1VQ6 - chains 0 and Q of the 33 polymer chains in the assembly; structure by X-ray diffraction, 2.70 A resolution.

[Chain 0]
Molecule: 23S ribosomal RNA
Organism: Haloarcula marismortui
Sequence (2922 nucleotides; numbered 2 to 2923; the number before each row is that of its first residue):
     2 UUGGCUACUA UGCCAGCUGG UGGAUUGCUC GGCUCAGGCG CUGAUGAAGG ACGUGCCAAG
    62 CUGCGAUAAG CCAUGGGGAG CCGCACGGAG GCGAAGAACC AUGGAUUUCC GAAUGAGAAU
   122 CUCUCUAACA AUUGCUUCGC GCAAUGAGGA ACCCCGAGAA CUGAAACAUC UCAGUAUCGG
   182 GAGGAACAGA AAACGCAAUG UGAUGUCGUU AGUAACCGCG AGUGAACGCG AUACAGCCCA
   242 AACCGAAGCC CUCACGGGCA AUGUGGUGUC AGGGCUACCU CUCAUCAGCC GACCGUCUCG
   302 ACGAAGUCUC UUGGAACAGA GCGUGAUACA GGGUGACAAC CCCGUACUCG AGACCAGUAC
   362 GACGUGCGGU AGUGCCAGAG UAGCGGGGGU UGGAUAUCCC UCGCGAAUAA CGCAGGCAUC
   422 GACUGCGAAG GCUAAACACA ACCUGAGACC GAUAGUGAAC AAGUAGUGUG AACGAACGCU
   482 GCAAAGUACC CUCAGAAGGG AGGCGAAAUA GAGCAUGAAA UCAGUUGGCG AUCGAGCGAC
   542 AGGGCAUACA AGGUCCCUCG ACGAAUGACC GACGCGCGAG CGUCCAGUAA GACUCACGGG
   602 AAGCCGAUGU UCUGUCGUAC GUUUUGAAAA ACGAGCCAGG GAGUGUGUCU GCAUGGCAAG
   662 UCUAACCGGA GUAUCCGGGG AGGCACAGGG AAACCGACAU GGCCGCAGGG CUUUGCCCGA
   722 GGGCCGCCGU CUUCAAGGGC GGGGAGCCAU GUGGACACGA CCCGAAUCCG GACGAUCUAC
   782 GCAUGGACAA GAUGAAGCGU GCCGAAAGGC ACGUGGAAGU CUGUUAGAGU UGGUGUCCUA
   842 CAAUACCCUC UCGUGAUCUA UGUGUAGGGG UGAAAGGCCC AUCGAGUCCG GCAACAGCUG
   902 GUUCCAAUCG AAACAUGUCG AAGCAUGACC UCCGCCGAGG UAGUCUGUGA GGUAGAGCGA
   962 CCGAUUGGUG UGUCCGCCUC CGAGAGGAGU CGGCACACCU GUCAAACUCC AAACUUACAG
  1022 ACGCCGUUUG ACGCGGGGAU UCCGGUGCGC GGGGUAAGCC UGUGUACCAG GAGGGGAACA
  1082 ACCCAGAGAU AGGUUAAGGU CCCCAAGUGU GGAUUAAGUG UAAUCCUCUG AAGGUGGUCU
  1142 CGAGCCCUAG ACAGCCGGGA GGUGAGCUUA GAAGCAGCUA CCCUCUAAGA AAAGCGUAAC
  1202 AGCUUACCGG CCGAGGUUUG AGGCGCCCAA AAUGAUCGGG ACUCAAAUCC ACCACCGAGA
  1262 CCUGUCCGUA CCACUCAUAC UGGUAAUCGA GUAGAUUGGC GCUCUAAUUG GAUGGAAGUA
  1322 GGGGUGAAAA CUCCUAUGGA CCGAUUAGUG ACGAAAAUCC UGGCCAUAGU AGCAGCGAUA
  1382 GUCGGGUGAG AACCCCGACG GCCUAAUGGA UAAGGGUUCC UCAGCACUGC UGAUCAGCUG
  1442 AGGGUUAGCC GGUCCUAAGU CAUACCGCAA CUCGACUAUG ACGAAAUGGG AAACGGGUUA
  1502 AUAUUCCCGU GCCACUAUGC AGUGAAAGUU GACGCCCUGG GGUCGAUCAC GCUGGGCAUU
  1562 CGCCCAGUCG AACCGUCCAA CUCCGUGGAA GCCGUAAUGG CAGGAAGCGG ACGAACGGCG
  1622 GCAUAGGGAA ACGUGAUUCA ACCUGGGGCC CAUGAAAAGA CGAGCAUAGU GUCCGUACCG
  1682 AGAACCGACA CAGGUGUCCA UGGCGGCGAA AGCCAAGGCC UGUCGGGAGC AACCAACGUU
  1742 AGGGAAUUCG GCAAGUUAGU CCCGUACCUU CGGAAGAAGG GAUGCCUGCU CCGGAACGGA
  1802 GCAGGUCGCA GUGACUCGGA AGCUCGGACU GUCUAGUAAC AACAUAGGUG ACCGCAAAUC
  1862 CGCAAGGACU CGUACGGUCA CUGAAUCCUG CCCAGUGCAG GUAUCUGAAC ACCUCGUACA
  1922 AGAGGACGAA GGACCUGUCA ACGGCGGGGG UAACUAUGAC CCUCUUAAGG UAGCGUAGUA
  1982 CCUUGCCGCA UCAGUAGCGG CUUGCAUGAA UGGAUUAACC AGAGCUUCAC UGUCCCAACG
  2042 UUGGGCCCGG UGAACUGUAC AUUCCAGUGC GGAGUCUGGA GACACCCAGG GGGAAGCGAA
  2102 GACCCUAUGG AGCUUUACUG CAGGCUGUCG CUGAGACGUG GUCGCCGAUG UGCAGCAUAG
  2162 GUAGGAGACA CUACACAGGU ACCCGCGCUA GCGGGCCACC GAGUCAACAG UGAAAUACUA
  2222 CCCGUCGGUG ACUGCGACUC UCACUCCGGG AGGAGGACAC CGAUAGCCGG GCAGUUUGAC
  2282 UGGGGCGGUA CGCGCUCGAA AAGAUAUCGA GCGCGCCCUA UGGCUAUCUC AGCCGGGACA
  2342 GAGACCCGGC GAAGAGUGCA AGAGCAAAAG AUAGCUUGAC AGUGUUCUUC CCAACGAGGA
  2402 ACGCUGACGC GAAAGCGUGG UCUAGCGAAC CAAUUAGCCU GCUUGAUGCG GGCAAUUGAU
  2462 GACAGAAAAG CUACCCUAGG GAUAACAGAG UCGUCACUCG CAAGAGCACA UAUCGACCGA
  2522 GUGGCUUGCU ACCUCGAUGU CGGUUCCCUC CAUCCUGCCC GUGCAGAAGC GGGCAAGGGU
  2582 GAGGUUGUUC GCCUAUUAAA GGAGGUCGUG AGCUGGGUUU AGACCGUCGU GAGACAGGUC
  2642 GGCUGCUAUC UACUGGGUGU GUAAUGGUGU CUGACAAGAA CGACCGUAUA GUACGAGAGG
  2702 AACUACGGUU GGUGGCCACU GGUGUACCGG UUGUUCGAGA GAGCACGUGC CGGGUAGCCA
  2762 CGCCACACGG GGUAAGAGCU GAACGCAUCU AAGCUCGAAA CCCACUUGGA AAAGAGACAC
  2822 CGCCGAGGUC CCGCGUACAA GACGCGGUCG AUAGACUCGG GGUGUGCGCG UCGAGGUAAC
  2882 GAGACGUUAA GCCCACGAGC ACUAACAGAC CAAAGCCAUC AU
Disordered / not traced: 2-9, 126-127, 715, 971-998, 1560, 1952-1963, 2137-2236, 2339-2343, 2665-2666, 2915-2923
Modified positions: 1MA (6-hydro-1-methyladenosine-5'-monophosphate) at position 628, OMU (o2'-methyluridine 5'-monophosphate) at position 2587, OMG (o2'-methylguanosine-5'-monophosphate) at position 2588, UR3 (3-methyluridine-5'-monophoshate) at position 2619, PSU (pseudouridine-5'-monophosphate) at position 2621

[Chain Q]
Protein: 50S ribosomal protein L21e
Organism: Haloarcula marismortui
UniProtKB: P12734 (RL21_HALMA); numbering as in UniProt (aligned over 0-95)
Amino-acid sequence (96 residues; row label = number of the first residue in the row; numbering starts at 0):
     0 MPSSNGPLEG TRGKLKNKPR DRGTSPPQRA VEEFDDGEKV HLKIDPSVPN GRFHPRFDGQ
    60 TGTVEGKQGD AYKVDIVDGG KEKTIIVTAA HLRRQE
Disordered / not traced: 0

[Interface between chain 0 and chain Q]
Residue-residue contacts - 108 pairs, chain 0 then chain Q:
  G948(0) - Gln94(Q)  base contact
  G948(0) - Glu95(Q)  hydrogen bond to the sugar
  U949(0) - His40(Q)  hydrogen bond to the base
  U949(0) - Gln94(Q)  hydrogen bond to the base
  U949(0) - Glu95(Q)  hydrogen bond to the sugar
  G950(0) - His40(Q)  sugar contact
  G950(0) - Gly58(Q)  hydrogen bond to the base
  A951(0) - Lys42(Q)  phosphate contact
  A951(0) - Asp57(Q)  sugar contact
  A951(0) - Gly58(Q)  sugar contact
  G952(0) - Lys42(Q)  salt bridge to the phosphate
  G953(0) - Gly12(Q)  phosphate contact
  G953(0) - Lys13(Q)  hydrogen bond to the phosphate
  G953(0) - Lys17(Q)  base contact
  A1007(0) - Arg11(Q)  hydrogen bond to the phosphate
  C1008(0) - Arg11(Q)  salt bridge to the phosphate
  U1009(0) - Lys15(Q)  salt bridge to the phosphate
  C1010(0) - Pro18(Q)  phosphate contact
  A1018(0) - Gly58(Q)  sugar contact
  A1018(0) - Gln59(Q)  hydrogen bond to the sugar
  A1018(0) - Thr60(Q)  hydrogen bond to the base
  C1019(0) - Lys38(Q)  hydrogen bond to the phosphate
  C1019(0) - Thr60(Q)  sugar contact
  C1019(0) - Gln94(Q)  hydrogen bond to the base
  A1020(0) - Lys38(Q)  salt bridge to the phosphate
  G2295(0) - Ser3(Q)  base contact
  G2295(0) - Asn4(Q)  hydrogen bond to the phosphate
  G2295(0) - Gly5(Q)  hydrogen bond to the phosphate
  C2296(0) - Ser2(Q)  hydrogen bond to the base
  C2296(0) - Ser3(Q)  hydrogen bond to the phosphate
  C2296(0) - Asn4(Q)  phosphate contact
  C2296(0) - Gly5(Q)  hydrogen bond to the phosphate
  C2296(0) - Pro6(Q)  phosphate contact
  C2296(0) - Leu7(Q)  hydrogen bond to the phosphate
  C2296(0) - Glu8(Q)  hydrogen bond to the phosphate
  U2297(0) - Ser2(Q)  hydrogen bond to the base
  U2297(0) - Leu7(Q)  phosphate contact
  U2297(0) - Glu8(Q)  phosphate contact
  U2297(0) - Gly9(Q)  hydrogen bond to the phosphate
  U2297(0) - Thr10(Q)  phosphate contact
  U2297(0) - Arg11(Q)  hydrogen bond to the phosphate
  C2298(0) - Ser2(Q)  base contact
  C2298(0) - Arg11(Q)  salt bridge to the phosphate
  G2299(0) - Pro1(Q)  base contact
  A2300(0) - Pro1(Q)  base contact
  G2304(0) - Lys13(Q)  salt bridge to the phosphate
  G2304(0) - Arg55(Q)  phosphate contact
  A2305(0) - Arg55(Q)  salt bridge to the phosphate
  U2306(0) - Pro1(Q)  phosphate contact
  A2307(0) - Pro1(Q)  phosphate contact
  A2353(0) - Arg21(Q)  hydrogen bond to the base
  A2354(0) - Arg21(Q)  salt bridge to the phosphate
  G2363(0) - Leu7(Q)  base contact
  G2363(0) - Arg11(Q)  hydrogen bond to the phosphate
  A2364(0) - Arg11(Q)  salt bridge to the phosphate
  A2364(0) - Leu14(Q)  hydrogen bond to the sugar
  A2364(0) - Lys15(Q)  salt bridge to the phosphate
  G2365(0) - Lys15(Q)  phosphate contact
  G2365(0) - Asn16(Q)  hydrogen bond to the phosphate
  G2365(0) - Pro45(Q)  sugar contact
  G2365(0) - Ser46(Q)  phosphate contact
  C2366(0) - Arg21(Q)  phosphate contact
  C2366(0) - Gly22(Q)  hydrogen bond to the phosphate
  C2366(0) - Thr23(Q)  phosphate contact
  C2366(0) - Ser46(Q)  hydrogen bond to the phosphate
  A2367(0) - Gly22(Q)  phosphate contact
  A2367(0) - Thr23(Q)  hydrogen bond to the phosphate
  A2370(0) - Ser46(Q)  hydrogen bond to the base
  A2370(0) - Pro48(Q)  base contact
  G2385(0) - Gln67(Q)  base contact
  U2386(0) - Gln67(Q)  hydrogen bond to the base
  U2387(0) - Thr83(Q)  hydrogen bond to the sugar
  C2388(0) - His53(Q)  sugar contact
  C2388(0) - Phe56(Q)  phosphate contact
  C2388(0) - Lys82(Q)  phosphate contact
  C2388(0) - Thr83(Q)  hydrogen bond to the phosphate
  U2389(0) - His53(Q)  sugar contact
  U2389(0) - Arg55(Q)  phosphate contact
  U2389(0) - Phe56(Q)  phosphate contact
  U2389(0) - Lys82(Q)  salt bridge to the phosphate
  U2390(0) - Asn4(Q)  sugar contact
  U2390(0) - Arg55(Q)  salt bridge to the phosphate
  C2392(0) - Arg55(Q)  sugar contact
  C2392(0) - Asp77(Q)  hydrogen bond to the sugar
  C2392(0) - Lys82(Q)  hydrogen bond to the phosphate
  C2393(0) - Asp77(Q)  sugar contact
  C2393(0) - Gly78(Q)  sugar contact
  C2393(0) - Gly79(Q)  hydrogen bond to the phosphate
  C2393(0) - Lys80(Q)  phosphate contact
  C2393(0) - Lys82(Q)  salt bridge to the phosphate
  A2394(0) - Gly79(Q)  phosphate contact
  A2394(0) - Lys80(Q)  hydrogen bond to the phosphate
  A2395(0) - Lys80(Q)  salt bridge to the phosphate
  A2402(0) - Gly50(Q)  phosphate contact
  A2402(0) - Arg51(Q)  hydrogen bond to the sugar
  C2403(0) - Asn49(Q)  phosphate contact
  C2403(0) - Gly50(Q)  hydrogen bond to the phosphate
  C2403(0) - Gln67(Q)  hydrogen bond to the base
  C2403(0) - Ala70(Q)  phosphate contact
  C2403(0) - Ile85(Q)  sugar contact
  G2404(0) - Gln67(Q)  phosphate contact
  G2404(0) - Gly68(Q)  phosphate contact
  G2404(0) - Asp69(Q)  hydrogen bond to the phosphate
  G2404(0) - Ala70(Q)  phosphate contact
  C2423(0) - Leu7(Q)  base contact
  U2424(0) - Gly5(Q)  sugar contact
  U2424(0) - Pro6(Q)  phosphate contact
  U2424(0) - Leu7(Q)  sugar contact
Other interface residues (no listed pair), chain 0 (53 interface residues in all): C1011, A2303, G2310, A2311, C2391, U2422, A2425
Other interface residues (no listed pair), chain Q (53 interface residues in all): Glu81, Ile84, Arg93

[In short]
Chain 0 and chain Q each contribute 53 residues to their interface, with 40 hydrogen bonds and 14 salt
bridges. Polar pairs include U949(0)-His40(Q), U949(0)-Gln94(Q) and G950(0)-Gly58(Q).
Here chain 0 is 23S ribosomal RNA and chain Q is 50S ribosomal protein L21e, both from Haloarcula marismortui.
Entry 1VQ6 (The structure of c-hpmn and CCA-PHE-CAP-BIO bound to the large ribosomal subunit of haloarcula
marismortui) was determined by X-ray diffraction together with 1VQ7 and 1VQN from the same study.
